Entry 8G7E (electron microscopy, 3.90 A resolution); this record covers chains B and I of the 8 polymer chains in the assembly.

[Chain B]
Molecule: 31-nt DNA strand
Source organism: Escherichia coli
Sequence (31 nucleotides; row label = number of the first residue in the row):
     1 CTCTGAATCTCTTCCTCGTGTGGTCAGGACG

[Chain I]
Protein: DNA-directed RNA polymerase subunit beta
Source organism: Escherichia coli
UniProtKB: A7ZUK1 (RPOB_ECO24); residue numbers follow UniProt; this construct covers 1-1341
Sequence (1341 residues; numbered 1 to 1341; the number before each row is that of its first residue):
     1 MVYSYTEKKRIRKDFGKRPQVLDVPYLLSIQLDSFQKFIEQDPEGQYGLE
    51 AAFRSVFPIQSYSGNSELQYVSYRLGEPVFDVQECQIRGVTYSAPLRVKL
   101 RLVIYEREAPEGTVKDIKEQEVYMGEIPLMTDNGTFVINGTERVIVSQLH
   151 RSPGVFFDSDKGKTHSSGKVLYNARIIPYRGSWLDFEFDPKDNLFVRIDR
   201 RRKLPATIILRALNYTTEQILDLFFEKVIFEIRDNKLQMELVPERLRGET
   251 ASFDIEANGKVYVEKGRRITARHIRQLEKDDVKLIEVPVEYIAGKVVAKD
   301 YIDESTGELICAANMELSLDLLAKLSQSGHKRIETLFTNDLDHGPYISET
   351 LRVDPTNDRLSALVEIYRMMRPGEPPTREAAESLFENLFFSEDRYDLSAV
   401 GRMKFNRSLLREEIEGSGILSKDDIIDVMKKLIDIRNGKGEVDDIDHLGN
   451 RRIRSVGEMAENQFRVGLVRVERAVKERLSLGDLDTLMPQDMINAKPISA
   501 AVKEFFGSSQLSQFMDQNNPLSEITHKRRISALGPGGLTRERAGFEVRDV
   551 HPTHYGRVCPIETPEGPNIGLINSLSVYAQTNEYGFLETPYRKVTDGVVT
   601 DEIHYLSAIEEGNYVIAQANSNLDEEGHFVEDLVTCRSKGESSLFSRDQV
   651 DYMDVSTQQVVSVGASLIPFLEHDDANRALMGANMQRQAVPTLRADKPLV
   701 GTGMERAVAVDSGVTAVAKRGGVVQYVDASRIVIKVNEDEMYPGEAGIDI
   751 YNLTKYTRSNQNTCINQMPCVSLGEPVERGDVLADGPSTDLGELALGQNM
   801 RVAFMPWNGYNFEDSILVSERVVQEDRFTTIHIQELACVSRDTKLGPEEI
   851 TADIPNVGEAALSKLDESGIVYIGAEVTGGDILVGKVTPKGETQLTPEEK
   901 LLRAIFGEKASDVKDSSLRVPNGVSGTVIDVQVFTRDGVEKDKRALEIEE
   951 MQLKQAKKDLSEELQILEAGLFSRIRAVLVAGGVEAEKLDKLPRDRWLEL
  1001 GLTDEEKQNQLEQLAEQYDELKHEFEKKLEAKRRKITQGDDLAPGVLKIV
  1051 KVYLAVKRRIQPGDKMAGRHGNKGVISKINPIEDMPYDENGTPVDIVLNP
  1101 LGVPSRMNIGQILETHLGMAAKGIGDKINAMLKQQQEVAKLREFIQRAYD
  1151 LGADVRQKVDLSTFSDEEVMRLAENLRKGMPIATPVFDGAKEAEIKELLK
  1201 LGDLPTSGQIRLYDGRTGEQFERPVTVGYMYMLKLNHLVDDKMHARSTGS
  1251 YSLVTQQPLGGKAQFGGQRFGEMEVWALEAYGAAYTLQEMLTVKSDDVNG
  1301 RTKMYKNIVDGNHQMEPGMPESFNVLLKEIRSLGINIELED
Not modelled in the structure: 1, 891-914
Swiss-Prot annotation at these positions:
  - modified residue (N6-acetyllysine): Lys1022, Lys1200

[Chain B / chain I interface]
Contacting residue pairs (17; chain B residue first):
  DA7(B) with His165(I), salt bridge to the phosphate
  DT16(B) with Glu1272(I), phosphate contact; Met1273(I), sugar contact
  DC17(B) with Arg1269(I), salt bridge to the phosphate; Gly1271(I), phosphate contact; Glu1272(I), phosphate contact
  DG18(B) with Gln1268(I), phosphate contact; Arg1269(I), phosphate contact
  DT19(B) with Asp1241(I), phosphate contact; Lys1242(I), sugar contact; Gly1261(I), phosphate contact; Lys1262(I), phosphate contact
  DG20(B) with Asp1241(I), phosphate contact; Lys1262(I), salt bridge to the phosphate
  DT21(B) with Asn762(I), phosphate contact
  DG23(B) with Asn139(I), phosphate contact; Arg143(I), salt bridge to the phosphate
Also at the interface, not in a pair above, chain B (9 interface residues in all): DT8
Also at the interface, not in a pair above, chain I (15 interface residues in all): Lys191, Glu1274

[Overview]
Chain B and chain I form an interface of 9 and 15 residues respectively, with 4 salt bridges. Polar contacts
include DA7(B)-His165(I), DC17(B)-Arg1269(I) and DG20(B)-Lys1262(I).
Chain B is a 31-nt DNA strand and chain I is DNA-directed RNA polymerase subunit beta, both from Escherichia
coli; the structure, Cryo-EM structure of 3DVA component 0 of Escherichia coli que-PEC (paused elongation
complex) RNA Polymerase plus ..., was determined by electron microscopy, deposited together with 8F3C, 8G00,
8G1S, 8G2W, 8G4W and 8G8Z.
